PDB entry 3SGJ | X-ray diffraction, 2.20 A resolution | chains A and B of the 3 polymer chains in the assembly

== Chain A (and B) ==
Molecule: human Fc fragment
Organism: Homo sapiens
Notes: chain B of this document is another copy of the same molecule, construct and numbering; everything in this record applies to it too
UniProtKB: P01857 (IGHG1_HUMAN); residues 223-447 here correspond to UniProt positions 106-330 (UniProt number = residue number - 117)
Chain sequence (225 residues; numbered 223 to 447; the number before each row is that of its first residue):
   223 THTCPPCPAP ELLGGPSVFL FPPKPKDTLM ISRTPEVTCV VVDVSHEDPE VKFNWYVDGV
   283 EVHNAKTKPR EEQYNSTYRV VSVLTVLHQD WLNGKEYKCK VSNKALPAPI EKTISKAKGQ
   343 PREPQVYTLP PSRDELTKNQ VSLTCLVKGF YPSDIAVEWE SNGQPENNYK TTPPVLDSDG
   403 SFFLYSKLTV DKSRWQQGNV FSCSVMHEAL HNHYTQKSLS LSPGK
Not modelled in the structure: 223-225, 445-447 (chain B: 223-226, 444-447)
UniProt features mapped onto this chain:
  - glycosylation: Asn-297 (N-linked (GlcNAc...) (complex) asparagine)
Cystine bridges: Cys-261/Cys-321, Cys-367/Cys-425
Covalently attached groups: glycan linked to Asn-297
Ligand contacts: malonate ion (MLI): Leu-251, Met-252, Ile-253, Asn-434, His-435
What the authors report for this chain:
  - conformationally variable residues: Tyr-296
  - post-translational modification sites: Asn-297

== Chain A / chain B interface ==
Pairs across the interface (50; chain A residue first):
  Cys-226(A) with Pro-227(B)
  Cys-229(A) with Cys-229(B), disulfide
  Leu-235(A) with Pro-232(B), hydrophobic
  Tyr-349(A) with Ser-354(B); Asp-356(B); Glu-357(B); Lys-360(B)
  Thr-350(A) with Ser-354(B)
  Leu-351(A) with Pro-352(B); Ser-354(B); Thr-366(B)
  Pro-352(A) with Leu-351(B)
  Ser-354(A) with Tyr-349(B); Leu-351(B)
  Asp-356(A) with Tyr-349(B); Lys-439(B), salt bridge
  Glu-357(A) with Tyr-349(B); Lys-370(B), salt bridge
  Lys-360(A) with Gln-347(B); Tyr-349(B)
  Ser-364(A) with Leu-368(B); Lys-370(B)
  Thr-366(A) with Leu-351(B); Tyr-407(B), hydrogen bond
  Leu-368(A) with Ser-364(B); Lys-409(B)
  Lys-370(A) with Glu-357(B); Ser-364(B)
  Asn-390(A) with Ser-400(B), hydrogen bond
  Lys-392(A) with Leu-398(B); Asp-399(B); Ser-400(B); Phe-405(B)
  Thr-394(A) with Thr-394(B)
  Pro-395(A) with Val-397(B)
  Val-397(A) with Thr-394(B)
  Leu-398(A) with Lys-392(B)
  Asp-399(A) with Lys-392(B); Lys-409(B), salt bridge
  Ser-400(A) with Lys-392(B)
  Phe-405(A) with Lys-392(B); Lys-409(B)
  Tyr-407(A) with Thr-366(B), hydrogen bond; Tyr-407(B), hydrophobic; Lys-409(B)
  Lys-409(A) with Leu-368(B); Asp-399(B), salt bridge; Phe-405(B); Tyr-407(B)
  Lys-439(A) with Asp-356(B), salt bridge
Also at the interface, not in a pair above, chain A (31 interface residues in all): Pro-230, Gln-347, Pro-353, Ser-408
Also at the interface, not in a pair above, chain B (32 interface residues in all): Pro-230, Thr-350, Pro-353, Asn-390, Thr-393, Pro-395, Ser-408
Cross-chain cystine bridges: Cys-229(A)/Cys-229(B)

== Summary ==
31 residues of chain A face 32 of chain B across their interface; the contacts include 1 disulfide bond, 3
hydrogen bonds and 5 salt bridges. Polar contacts include Asp-356(A)/Lys-439(B), Glu-357(A)/Lys-370(B) and
Asp-399(A)/Lys-409(B). Chain A binds malonate ion. The paper reports a modification site at Asn-297(A);
conformational variability at Tyr-296(A).
Both chains are human Fc fragment (Homo sapiens). Entry 3SGJ (Unique carbohydrate-carbohydrate interactions
are required for high affinity binding between FcgIII and antibodies lacking core fucose) was determined by
X-ray diffraction (same publication as 3SGK).
